PDB entry 6ZJL | electron microscopy, 4.30 A resolution (low resolution: residue-level contacts below are approximate; hydrogen-bond / salt-bridge calls are withheld) | chains L and M of the 15 polymer chains in the assembly

# Chain L
Molecule: NADH-quinone oxidoreductase subunit 12
From: Thermus thermophilus
Notes: EC 7.1.1.-
UniProtKB: Q56227 (NQO12_THET8); numbering as in UniProt (aligned over 1-606)
Amino-acid sequence (606 residues; numbered 1 to 606; the number before each row is that of its first residue):
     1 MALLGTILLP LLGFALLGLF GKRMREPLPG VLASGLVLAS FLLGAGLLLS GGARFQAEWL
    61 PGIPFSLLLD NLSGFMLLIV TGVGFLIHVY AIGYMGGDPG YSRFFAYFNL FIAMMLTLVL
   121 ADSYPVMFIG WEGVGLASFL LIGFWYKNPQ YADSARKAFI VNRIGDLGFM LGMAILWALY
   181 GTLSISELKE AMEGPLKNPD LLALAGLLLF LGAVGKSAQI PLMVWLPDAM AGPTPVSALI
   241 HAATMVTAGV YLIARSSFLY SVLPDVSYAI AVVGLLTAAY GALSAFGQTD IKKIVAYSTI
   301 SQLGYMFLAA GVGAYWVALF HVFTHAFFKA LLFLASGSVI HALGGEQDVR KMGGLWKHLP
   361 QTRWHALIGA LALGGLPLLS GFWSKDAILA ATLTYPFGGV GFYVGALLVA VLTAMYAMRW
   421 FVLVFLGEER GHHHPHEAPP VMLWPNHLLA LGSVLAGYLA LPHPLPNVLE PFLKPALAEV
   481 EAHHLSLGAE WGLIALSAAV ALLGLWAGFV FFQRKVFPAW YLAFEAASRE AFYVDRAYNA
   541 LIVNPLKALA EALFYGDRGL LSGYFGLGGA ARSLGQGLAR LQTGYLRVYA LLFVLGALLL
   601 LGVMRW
Disordered / not traced: 606

# Chain M
Molecule: NADH-quinone oxidoreductase subunit 13
From: Thermus thermophilus
Notes: EC 7.1.1.-
UniProtKB: Q56228 (NQO13_THET8); numbering as in UniProt (aligned over 1-469)
Amino-acid sequence (469 residues; numbered 1 to 469; the number before each row is that of its first residue):
     1 MVVLAVLLPV VFGALLLLGL PRALGVLGAG LSFLLNLYLF LTHPGGVAHA FQAPLLPGAG
    61 VYWAFGLDGL SALFFLTIAL TVFLGALVAR VEGRFLGLAL LMEGLLLGLF AARDLLVFYV
   121 FFEAALIPAL LMLYLYGGEG RTRALYTFVL FTLVGSLPML AAVLGARLLS GSPTFLLEDL
   181 LAHPLQEEAA FWVFLGFALA FAIKTPLFPL HAWLPPFHQE NHPSGLADAL GTLYKVGVFA
   241 FFRFAIPLAP EGFAQAQGLL LFLAALSALY GAWVAFAAKD FKTLLAYAGL SHMGVAALGV
   301 FSGTPEGAMG GLYLLAASGV YTGGLFLLAG RLYERTGTLE IGRYRGLAQS APGLAALALI
   361 LFLAMVGLPG LSGFPGEFLT LLGAYKASPW LAALAFLSVI ASAAYALTAF QKTFWEEGGS
   421 GVKDLAGAEW GFALLSVLAL LLMGVFPGYF ARGLHPLAEA FAKLLGGGA
Disordered / not traced: 468-469

# Interface between chain L and chain M
Pairs across the interface - 63 pairs, chain L then chain M:
  Lys-22(L) / Pro-352(M)
  Trp-59(L) / Gly-444(M)
  Trp-59(L) / Val-445(M)
  Trp-59(L) / Pro-447(M)
  Trp-59(L) / Gly-448(M)
  Leu-60(L) / Pro-447(M)
  Ile-63(L) / Phe-378(M)
  Arg-103(L) / Pro-352(M)
  Phe-128(L) / Pro-369(M)
  Phe-128(L) / Phe-374(M)
  Ile-129(L) / Pro-369(M)
  Glu-132(L) / Gly-367(M)
  Glu-132(L) / Leu-368(M)
  Glu-132(L) / Pro-369(M)
  Phe-139(L) / Leu-407(M)
  Phe-139(L) / Trp-415(M)
  Tyr-146(L) / Trp-415(M)
  Lys-147(L) / Trp-415(M)
  Lys-147(L) / Glu-416(M)
  Lys-147(L) / Glu-417(M)
  Asn-148(L) / Glu-416(M)
  Pro-149(L) / Glu-416(M)
  Ala-152(L) / Gln-411(M)
  Ala-152(L) / Trp-415(M)
  Asp-153(L) / Gln-411(M)
  Ala-155(L) / Trp-415(M)
  Arg-156(L) / Gln-411(M)
  Phe-159(L) / Leu-407(M)
  Arg-163(L) / Val-366(M)
  Arg-163(L) / Val-399(M)
  Arg-163(L) / Ala-403(M)
  Ile-164(L) / Ile-400(M)
  Leu-167(L) / Phe-396(M)
  Leu-167(L) / Ile-400(M)
  Met-170(L) / Leu-381(M)
  Met-173(L) / Phe-378(M)
  Ala-174(L) / Tyr-385(M)
  Ile-175(L) / Tyr-385(M)
  Trp-177(L) / Glu-306(M)
  Trp-177(L) / Leu-382(M)
  Trp-177(L) / Lys-386(M)
  Ala-178(L) / Tyr-385(M)
  Ala-178(L) / Lys-386(M)
  Leu-546(L) / Trp-273(M)
  Lys-547(L) / Phe-276(M)
  Leu-549(L) / Trp-273(M)
  Ala-550(L) / Trp-273(M)
  Ala-550(L) / Ala-277(M)
  Glu-551(L) / Ala-277(M)
  Leu-553(L) / Tyr-270(M)
  Leu-553(L) / Trp-273(M)
  Leu-553(L) / Val-274(M)
  Phe-554(L) / Val-274(M)
  Phe-554(L) / Ala-277(M)
  Asp-557(L) / His-211(M)
  Asp-557(L) / Pro-215(M)
  Asp-557(L) / Tyr-270(M)
  Asp-557(L) / Tyr-287(M)
  Leu-560(L) / His-211(M)
  Leu-561(L) / Ala-212(M)
  Tyr-564(L) / Pro-209(M)
  Tyr-564(L) / Ala-212(M)
  Phe-565(L) / Thr-147(M)
Also at the interface, not in a pair above, chain L (48 interface residues in all): Pro-61, Pro-125, Leu-136, Leu-140, Gly-143, Ile-160, Leu-171, Leu-201, Arg-572
Also at the interface, not in a pair above, chain M (49 interface residues in all): Arg-143, Phe-151, Pro-216, Met-309, Gln-349, Leu-359, Leu-363, Pro-375, Leu-379, Leu-397, Thr-408, Phe-410, His-455

# Summary
The interface between chain L and chain M involves 48 residues on one side and 49 on the other.
Here chain L is NADH-quinone oxidoreductase subunit 12 and chain M is NADH-quinone oxidoreductase subunit 13,
both from Thermus thermophilus. Entry 6ZJL (Respiratory complex I from Thermus thermophilus, NAD+ dataset,
major state) was determined by electron microscopy, deposited together with 6I0D, 6I1P, 6Q8O, 6Q8W, 6Q8X, 6Y11
and 3 further entries.
